PDB entry 7CR3 | electron microscopy, 3.60 A resolution | chains B and C of the 8 polymer chains in the assembly

[Chain B]
Name: Potassium voltage-gated channel subfamily KQT member 2
From: Homo sapiens
UniProtKB: O43526 (KCNQ2_HUMAN); residue numbers follow UniProt; this construct covers 64-702
Sequence (656 residues; each row starts with the number of its first residue):
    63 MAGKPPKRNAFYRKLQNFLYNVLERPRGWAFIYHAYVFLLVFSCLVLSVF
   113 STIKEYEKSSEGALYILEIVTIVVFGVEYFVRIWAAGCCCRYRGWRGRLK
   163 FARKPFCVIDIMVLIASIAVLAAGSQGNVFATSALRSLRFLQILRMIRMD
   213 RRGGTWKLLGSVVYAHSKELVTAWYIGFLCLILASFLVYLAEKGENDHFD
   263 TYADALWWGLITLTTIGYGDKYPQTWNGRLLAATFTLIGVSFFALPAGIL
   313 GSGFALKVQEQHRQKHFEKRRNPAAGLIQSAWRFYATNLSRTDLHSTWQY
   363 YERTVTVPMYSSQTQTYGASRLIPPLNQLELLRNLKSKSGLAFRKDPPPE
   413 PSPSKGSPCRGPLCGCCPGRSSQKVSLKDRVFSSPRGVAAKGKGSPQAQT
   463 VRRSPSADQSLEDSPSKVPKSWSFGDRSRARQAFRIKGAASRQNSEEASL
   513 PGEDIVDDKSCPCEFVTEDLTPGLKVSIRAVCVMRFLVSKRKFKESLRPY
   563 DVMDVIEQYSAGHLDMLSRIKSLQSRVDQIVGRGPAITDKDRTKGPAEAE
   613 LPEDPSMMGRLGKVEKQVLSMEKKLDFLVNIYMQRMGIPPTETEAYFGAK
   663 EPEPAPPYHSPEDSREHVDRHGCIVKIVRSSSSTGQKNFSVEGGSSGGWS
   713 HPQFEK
Disordered / not traced: 63-69, 185-194, 368-534, 596-718
Construct notes: initiating methionine (63); expression tag (703-718)

[Chain C]
Name: Calmodulin-3
From: Homo sapiens
UniProtKB: P0DP25 (CALM3_HUMAN); numbering as in UniProt (aligned over 1-149)
Sequence (149 residues; row label = number of the first residue in the row):
     1 MADQLTEEQIAEFKEAFSLFDKDGDGTITTKELGTVMRSLGQNPTEAELQ
    51 DMINEVDADGNGTIDFPEFLTMMARKMKDTDSEEEIREAFRVFDKDGNGY
   101 ISAAELRHVMTNLGEKLTDEEVDEMIREADIDGDGQVNYEEFVQMMTAK
Disordered / not traced: 1-5, 149

[Interface between chain B and chain C]
Pairs across the interface (83; chain B residue first):
  Asn79(B) - Tyr100(C)  hydrogen bond
  Tyr82(B) - Glu140(C)
  Asn83(B) - Tyr100(C)  hydrogen bond
  Arg87(B) - Arg87(C)
  Arg89(B) - Asn98(C)
  Cys150(B) - Asn138(C)  hydrogen bond
  Cys150(B) - Glu140(C)  hydrogen bond
  Cys151(B) - Gln144(C)  hydrogen bond
  Cys152(B) - Gln144(C)
  Cys152(B) - Met145(C)  hydrophobic
  Arg153(B) - Glu83(C)  salt bridge
  Arg153(B) - Ala148(C)
  Glu330(B) - Arg91(C)  salt bridge
  Arg332(B) - Val92(C)
  Arg333(B) - Val92(C)
  Arg333(B) - Phe93(C)
  Asn334(B) - Leu113(C)
  Ala336(B) - Ala89(C)
  Ala336(B) - Phe93(C)  hydrophobic
  Ala337(B) - Phe93(C)
  Ala337(B) - Leu113(C)  hydrophobic
  Leu339(B) - Glu85(C)
  Leu339(B) - Ile86(C)  hydrophobic
  Leu339(B) - Ala89(C)  hydrophobic
  Ile340(B) - Phe90(C)  hydrophobic
  Ile340(B) - Met110(C)  hydrophobic
  Gln341(B) - Met110(C)  hydrogen bond (side chain-backbone)
  Gln341(B) - Leu113(C)  hydrogen bond (side chain-backbone)
  Gln341(B) - Gly114(C)
  Gln341(B) - Glu115(C)  hydrogen bond (side chain-backbone)
  Gln341(B) - Lys116(C)
  Ala343(B) - Met77(C)
  Trp344(B) - Glu121(C)
  Trp344(B) - Glu124(C)
  Trp344(B) - Met125(C)
  Trp344(B) - Glu128(C)
  Trp344(B) - Phe142(C)  hydrophobic
  Arg345(B) - Glu115(C)  salt bridge
  Arg345(B) - Leu117(C)
  Phe346(B) - Lys76(C)
  Phe346(B) - Met77(C)  hydrophobic
  Tyr347(B) - Glu128(C)  hydrogen bond
  Tyr347(B) - Met146(C)  hydrophobic
  Asn350(B) - Lys76(C)
  Leu351(B) - Gln9(C)
  Ser352(B) - Lys76(C)
  Arg353(B) - Glu128(C)  salt bridge
  Ser358(B) - Glu124(C)
  Thr359(B) - Glu121(C)  hydrogen bond
  Tyr362(B) - Lys116(C)
  Tyr362(B) - Leu117(C)  hydrophobic
  Tyr362(B) - Thr118(C)
  Tyr362(B) - Glu121(C)
  Tyr363(B) - Leu40(C)
  Thr366(B) - Leu40(C)
  Val367(B) - Leu40(C)
  Gly535(B) - Glu12(C)  hydrogen bond (backbone-side chain)
  Val538(B) - Glu12(C)
  Val538(B) - Phe13(C)  hydrophobic
  Val538(B) - Ala16(C)  hydrophobic
  Ser539(B) - Leu19(C)
  Ile540(B) - Leu40(C)  hydrophobic
  Ala542(B) - Phe20(C)  hydrophobic
  Ala542(B) - Phe69(C)  hydrophobic
  Ala542(B) - Met72(C)
  Ala542(B) - Met73(C)  hydrophobic
  Val545(B) - Met72(C)  hydrophobic
  Met546(B) - Phe20(C)  hydrophobic
  Met546(B) - Met52(C)
  Met546(B) - Val56(C)  hydrophobic
  Met546(B) - Met72(C)  hydrophobic
  Arg547(B) - Met52(C)
  Leu549(B) - Glu55(C)
  Leu549(B) - Met72(C)  hydrophobic
  Val550(B) - Asp51(C)
  Val550(B) - Met52(C)
  Val550(B) - Glu55(C)
  Lys552(B) - Glu85(C)
  Arg553(B) - Asn54(C)  hydrogen bond (side chain-backbone)
  Arg553(B) - Glu55(C)  salt bridge
  Phe555(B) - Glu85(C)
  Phe555(B) - Ala89(C)
  Lys556(B) - Glu85(C)
Other interface residues (no listed pair), chain B (51 interface residues in all): Arg75, Arg541, Val543, Leu559
Other interface residues (no listed pair), chain C (59 interface residues in all): Glu15, Leu33, Met37, Gly41, Glu48, Ile64, Arg75, Thr80, Glu84, Glu88, Glu120, Ile131, Glu141

[Overview]
51 residues of chain B face 59 of chain C across their interface, with 12 hydrogen bonds and 5 salt bridges.
Polar pairs include Arg153(B)-Glu83(C), Glu330(B)-Arg91(C) and Arg345(B)-Glu115(C).
Chain B is Potassium voltage-gated channel subfamily KQT member 2 and chain C is Calmodulin-3, both from Homo
sapiens; the structure, human KCNQ2-CaM in apo state, was determined by electron microscopy, deposited
together with 7CR0, 7CR1, 7CR2, 7CR4 and 7CR7.
